3JAY - chains B and C of the 5 polymer chains in the assembly; structure by electron microscopy, 3.00 A resolution.

Chain B (and C):
Molecule: Capsid protein VP1
From: Bombyx mori cypovirus 1
Notes: chain C of this document is another copy of the same molecule, construct and numbering; everything in this record applies to it too
UniProt: Q6TS43 (CAPSD_CPVBM); numbering as in UniProt (aligned over 1-1333)
Amino-acid sequence (1333 residues; numbered 1 to 1333; the number before each row is that of its first residue):
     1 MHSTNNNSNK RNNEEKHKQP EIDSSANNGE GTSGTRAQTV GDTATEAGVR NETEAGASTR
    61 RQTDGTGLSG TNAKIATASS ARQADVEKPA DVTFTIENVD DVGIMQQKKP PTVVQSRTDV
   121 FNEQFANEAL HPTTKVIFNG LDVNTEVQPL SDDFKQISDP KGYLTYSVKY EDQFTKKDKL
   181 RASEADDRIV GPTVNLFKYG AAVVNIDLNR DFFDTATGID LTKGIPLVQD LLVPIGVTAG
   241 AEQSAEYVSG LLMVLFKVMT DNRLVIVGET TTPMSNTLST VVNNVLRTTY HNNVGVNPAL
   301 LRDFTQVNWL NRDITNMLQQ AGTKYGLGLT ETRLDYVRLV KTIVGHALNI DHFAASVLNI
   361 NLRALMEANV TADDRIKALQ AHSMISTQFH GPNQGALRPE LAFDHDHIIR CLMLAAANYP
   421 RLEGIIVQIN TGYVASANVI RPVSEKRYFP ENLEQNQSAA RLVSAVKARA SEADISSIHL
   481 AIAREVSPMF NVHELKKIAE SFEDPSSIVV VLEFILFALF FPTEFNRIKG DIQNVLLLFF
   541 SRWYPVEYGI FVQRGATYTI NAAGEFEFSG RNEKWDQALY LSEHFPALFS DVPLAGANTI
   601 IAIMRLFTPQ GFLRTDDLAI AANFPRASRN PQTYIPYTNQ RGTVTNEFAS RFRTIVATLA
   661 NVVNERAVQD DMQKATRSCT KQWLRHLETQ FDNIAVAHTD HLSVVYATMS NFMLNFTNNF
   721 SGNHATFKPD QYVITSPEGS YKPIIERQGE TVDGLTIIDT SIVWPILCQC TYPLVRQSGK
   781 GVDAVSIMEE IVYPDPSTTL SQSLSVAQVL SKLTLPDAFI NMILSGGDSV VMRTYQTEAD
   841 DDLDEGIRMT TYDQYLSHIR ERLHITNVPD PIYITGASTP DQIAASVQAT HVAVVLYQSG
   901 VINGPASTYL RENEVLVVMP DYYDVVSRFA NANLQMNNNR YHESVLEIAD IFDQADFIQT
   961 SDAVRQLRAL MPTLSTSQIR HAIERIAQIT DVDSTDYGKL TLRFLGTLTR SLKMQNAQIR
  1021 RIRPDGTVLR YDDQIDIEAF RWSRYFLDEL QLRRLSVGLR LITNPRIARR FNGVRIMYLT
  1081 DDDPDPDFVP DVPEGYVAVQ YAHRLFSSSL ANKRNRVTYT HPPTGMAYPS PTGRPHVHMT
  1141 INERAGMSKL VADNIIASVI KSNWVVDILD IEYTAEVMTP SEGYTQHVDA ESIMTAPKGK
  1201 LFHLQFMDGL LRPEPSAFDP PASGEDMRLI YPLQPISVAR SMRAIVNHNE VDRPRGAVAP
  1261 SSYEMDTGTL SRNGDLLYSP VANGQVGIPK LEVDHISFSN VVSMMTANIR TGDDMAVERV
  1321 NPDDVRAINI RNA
Disordered / not traced: 1-134, 778-785 (chain C: 1-73, 777-785)
What the authors report for this chain:
  - conformationally variable residues (order/disorder transition): Ala-470 to Glu-472

Interface between chain B and chain C:
Residue-residue contacts (122):
  Val-233(B) with Ile-787(C), hydrophobic
  Pro-234(B) with Met-788(C)
  Ile-235(B) with Leu-774(C); Ile-787(C), hydrophobic; Asp-1324(C); Arg-1326(C)
  Gly-236(B) with Leu-774(C); Ile-791(C); Asp-1323(C); Asp-1324(C); Val-1325(C), hydrogen bond (backbone-backbone)
  Val-237(B) with Asp-1323(C); Asp-1324(C)
  Glu-573(B) with Val-668(C); Lys-674(C), salt bridge
  Lys-574(B) with Asp-671(C), salt bridge; Lys-674(C)
  Trp-575(B) with Asp-671(C)
  Asp-576(B) with Asp-671(C); Lys-674(C); Ala-675(C), hydrogen bond (side chain-backbone)
  Ala-578(B) with Lys-674(C); Ser-678(C)
  Leu-579(B) with Lys-674(C)
  Glu-738(B) with Thr-645(C); Arg-653(C), salt bridge
  Gly-739(B) with Arg-653(C)
  Ser-740(B) with Arg-685(C), hydrogen bond (side chain-backbone); Glu-688(C)
  Tyr-741(B) with Arg-685(C), hydrogen bond (backbone-side chain)
  Pro-743(B) with Arg-685(C)
  Glu-746(B) with Gln-682(C); Arg-685(C), salt bridge
  Arg-747(B) with Ser-458(C), hydrogen bond; Ala-675(C); Gln-682(C)
  Gln-748(B) with Asn-456(C); Gln-682(C)
  Gly-749(B) with Asn-456(C)
  Glu-750(B) with Asn-452(C)
  Asp-828(B) with Val-644(C); Thr-645(C)
  Ser-829(B) with Gly-642(C); Thr-645(C)
  Val-831(B) with Arg-641(C); Glu-647(C)
  Gln-854(B) with Glu-647(C)
  Ser-857(B) with Thr-654(C)
  His-858(B) with Thr-645(C), hydrogen bond
  Glu-943(B) with Arg-641(C), salt bridge
  Val-945(B) with Arg-641(C)
  Pro-972(B) with Thr-643(C)
  Thr-973(B) with Gln-640(C); Thr-643(C); Arg-1326(C), hydrogen bond (backbone-side chain)
  Leu-974(B) with Gln-640(C), hydrogen bond (backbone-side chain); Thr-643(C), hydrogen bond (backbone-backbone); Arg-1326(C), hydrogen bond (backbone-side chain)
  Ser-975(B) with Val-696(C)
  Thr-976(B) with Asp-692(C); Asn-693(C)
  Ser-977(B) with Asn-693(C); Val-775(C), hydrogen bond (side chain-backbone)
  Gln-978(B) with Arg-1326(C), hydrogen bond
  Arg-980(B) with Asn-693(C), hydrogen bond; Arg-776(C)
  His-981(B) with Ile-787(C)
  Lys-1013(B) with Asp-692(C), salt bridge
  Gln-1015(B) with Val-644(C)
  Tyr-1078(B) with Phe-121(C), hydrophobic; Glu-123(C), hydrogen bond
  His-1103(B) with Gln-388(C)
  Ser-1108(B) with Pro-392(C); Asn-393(C), hydrogen bond (backbone-side chain)
  Ser-1109(B) with Asn-393(C)
  Gly-1146(B) with Gln-388(C); His-390(C), hydrogen bond (backbone-side chain); Val-1320(C)
  Met-1147(B) with His-390(C)
  Ser-1148(B) with His-390(C); Glu-1318(C), hydrogen bond
  Lys-1149(B) with Phe-138(C); Asn-139(C), hydrogen bond (side chain-backbone); Val-143(C); Glu-1318(C), hydrogen bond (backbone-side chain)
  Leu-1150(B) with Leu-141(C); Val-143(C), hydrophobic
  Ala-1152(B) with Phe-138(C), hydrophobic
  Asp-1153(B) with Val-136(C); Ile-137(C), hydrogen bond (side chain-backbone); Phe-138(C), hydrogen bond (side chain-backbone); Leu-141(C)
  Ile-1156(B) with Ile-137(C), hydrophobic
  Ala-1157(B) with Ile-137(C), hydrophobic
  Ile-1160(B) with Arg-117(C)
  His-1187(B) with Thr-118(C); Asp-119(C), salt bridge; Val-120(C)
  Val-1188(B) with Thr-118(C); Asp-119(C), hydrogen bond (backbone-backbone)
  Asp-1189(B) with Ser-116(C), hydrogen bond; Arg-117(C); Thr-118(C)
  Ala-1190(B) with Arg-117(C), hydrogen bond (backbone-backbone)
  Glu-1191(B) with Phe-138(C); Asn-139(C)
  Gly-1224(B) with Asn-122(C); Glu-123(C)
  Glu-1225(B) with Phe-121(C); Asn-122(C), hydrogen bond (backbone-side chain); Glu-123(C), hydrogen bond (backbone-backbone)
  Asp-1226(B) with Phe-121(C); Asn-122(C), hydrogen bond
  Met-1227(B) with Asp-119(C); Val-120(C); Phe-121(C), hydrogen bond (backbone-backbone); Glu-123(C)
  Arg-1228(B) with Asp-119(C), salt bridge; Val-120(C)
  Leu-1229(B) with Thr-118(C); Asp-119(C), hydrogen bond (backbone-backbone)
  Ile-1230(B) with Asp-119(C)
Also at the interface, not in a pair above, chain B (80 interface residues in all): Thr-238, Ala-239, Glu-242, Gly-827, Asp-853, Ile-979, Ser-1011, Asp-1025, Leu-1110, Ala-1145, Tyr-1184, Met-1194, Lys-1198, Gln-1205
Also at the interface, not in a pair above, chain C (64 interface residues in all): Gln-124, Gly-140, Asn-144, Gly-391, Ser-650, Arg-651, Asn-664, Gln-669, Arg-677, Thr-689, Tyr-793

Overview:
Chain B and chain C form an interface of 80 and 64 residues respectively, with 29 hydrogen bonds and 8 salt
bridges. Polar pairs include Glu-573(B)/Lys-674(C), Lys-574(B)/Asp-671(C) and Glu-738(B)/Arg-653(C). From the
paper: conformational variability at Ala-470(B).
Chain B and chain C are both Capsid protein VP1 (Bombyx mori cypovirus 1); the structure, Atomic model of
transcribing cytoplasmic polyhedrosis virus, was determined by electron microscopy together with 3JAZ, 3JB0,
3JB1, 3JB2 and 3JB3 from the same study.
